PDB entry 7USC | electron microscopy, 3.00 A resolution | chains A and E of the 5 polymer chains in the assembly

[Chain A]
Name: Cytoplasmic FMR1-interacting protein 1
From: Homo sapiens
Reference sequence: Q7L576 (CYFP1_HUMAN); residue numbers follow UniProt; this construct covers 1-1253
Sequence (1253 residues; row label = number of the first residue in the row):
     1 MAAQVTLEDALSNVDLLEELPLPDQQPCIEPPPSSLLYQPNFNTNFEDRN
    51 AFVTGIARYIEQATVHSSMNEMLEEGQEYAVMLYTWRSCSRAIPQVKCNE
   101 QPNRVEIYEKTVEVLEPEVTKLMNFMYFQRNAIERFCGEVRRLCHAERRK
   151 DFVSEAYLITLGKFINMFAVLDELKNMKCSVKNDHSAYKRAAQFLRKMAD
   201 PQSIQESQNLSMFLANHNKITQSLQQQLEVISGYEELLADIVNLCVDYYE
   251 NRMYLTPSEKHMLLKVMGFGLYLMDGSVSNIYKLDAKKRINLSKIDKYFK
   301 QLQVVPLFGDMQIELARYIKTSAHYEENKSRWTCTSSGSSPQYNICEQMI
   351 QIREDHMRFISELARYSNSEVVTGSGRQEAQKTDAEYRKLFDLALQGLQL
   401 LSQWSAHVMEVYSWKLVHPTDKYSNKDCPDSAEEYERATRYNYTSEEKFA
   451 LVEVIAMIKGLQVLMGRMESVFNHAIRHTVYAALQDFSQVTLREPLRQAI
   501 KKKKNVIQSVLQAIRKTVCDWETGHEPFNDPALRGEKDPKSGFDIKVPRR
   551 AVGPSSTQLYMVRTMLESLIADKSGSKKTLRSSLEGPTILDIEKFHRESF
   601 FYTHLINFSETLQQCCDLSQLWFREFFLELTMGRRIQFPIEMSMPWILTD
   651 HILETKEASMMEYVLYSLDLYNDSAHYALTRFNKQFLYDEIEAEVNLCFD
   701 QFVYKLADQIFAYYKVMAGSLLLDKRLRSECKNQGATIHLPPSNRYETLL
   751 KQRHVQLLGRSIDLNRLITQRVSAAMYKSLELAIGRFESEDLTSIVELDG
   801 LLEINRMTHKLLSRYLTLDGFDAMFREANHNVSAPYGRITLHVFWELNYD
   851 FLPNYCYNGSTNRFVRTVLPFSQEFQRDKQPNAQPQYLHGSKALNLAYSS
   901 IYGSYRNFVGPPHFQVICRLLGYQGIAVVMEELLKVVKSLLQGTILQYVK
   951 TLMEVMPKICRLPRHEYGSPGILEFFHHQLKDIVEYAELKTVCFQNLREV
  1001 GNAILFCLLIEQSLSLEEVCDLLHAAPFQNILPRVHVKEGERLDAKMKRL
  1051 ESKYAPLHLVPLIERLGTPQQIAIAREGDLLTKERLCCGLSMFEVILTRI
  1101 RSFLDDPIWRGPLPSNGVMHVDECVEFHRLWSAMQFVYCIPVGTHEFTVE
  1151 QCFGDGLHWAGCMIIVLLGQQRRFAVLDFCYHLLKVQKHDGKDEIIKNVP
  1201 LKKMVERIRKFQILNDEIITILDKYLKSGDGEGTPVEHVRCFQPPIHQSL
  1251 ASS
Not modelled in the structure: 1-4, 27-56, 338-340, 368-379, 540-541, 575-577, 1228-1238, 1249-1253
Swiss-Prot annotation at these positions:
  - modified residue: S583 (Phosphoserine), T1234 (Phosphothreonine)
  - natural variant: G820 (G820D; G820S)
  - mutagenesis: C179 (C179R: Reduced interaction with RAC1), R190 (R190D: Reduced interaction with RAC1), E434 (E434K: Reduced interaction with RAC1; when associated with A-626), F626 (F626A: Reduced interaction with RAC1; when associated with K-434), M632 (M632D: Reduced interaction with RAC1), L697 (L697D: Constitutive induction of the formation of actin filaments; when associated with D-704), Y704 (Y704D: Constitutive induction of the formation of actin filaments; when associated with D-697), L841 (L841A: Constitutive induction of the formation of actin filaments; when associated with 844-A-A-845), F844 to W845 (Constitutive induction of the formation of actin filaments; when associated with A-841)
What the authors report for this chain:
  - disease-associated variants - Y108H: increased signaling
  - mutagenesis - Y108A: decreased signaling
  - disease-associated variants - R87C: increased binding to GST-Rac1

[Chain E]
Name: Abl interactor 2
From: Homo sapiens
Reference sequence: E9PEZ7 (E9PEZ7_HUMAN); numbering as in UniProt (aligned over 1-158)
Sequence (158 residues; numbered 1 to 158; the number before each row is that of its first residue):
     1 MAELQMLLEEEIPGGRRALFDSYTNLERVADYCENNYIQSADKQRALEET
    51 KAYTTQSLASVAYLINTLANNVLQMLDIQASQLRRMESSINHISQTVDIH
   101 KEKVARREIGILTTNKNTSRTHKIIAPANLERPVRYIRKPIDYTILDDIG
   151 HGVKVSTQ
Not modelled in the structure: 1-2, 156-158

[Interface between chain A and chain E]
Residue-residue contacts (49; chain A residue first):
  T6(A) - T55(E)
  L7(A) - T55(E)
  A10(A) - L58(E)  hydrophobic
  N13(A) - A59(E)  hydrogen bond (side chain-backbone)
  N13(A) - A62(E)
  N13(A) - Y63(E)
  V14(A) - L58(E)  hydrophobic
  L16(A) - N66(E)
  L17(A) - A62(E)
  L17(A) - I65(E)  hydrophobic
  L17(A) - N66(E)
  L20(A) - N66(E)
  L20(A) - A69(E)  hydrophobic
  L20(A) - L73(E)  hydrophobic
  Y923(A) - E102(E)
  Y923(A) - R106(E)
  Y923(A) - I109(E)  hydrophobic
  Q924(A) - A105(E)
  Q924(A) - E108(E)
  A927(A) - I109(E)  hydrophobic
  M930(A) - L112(E)  hydrophobic
  E931(A) - L112(E)
  Q1070(A) - H92(E)
  Q1071(A) - H92(E)
  I1074(A) - Q95(E)
  I1074(A) - I99(E)  hydrophobic
  E1077(A) - I99(E)
  L1081(A) - I99(E)  hydrophobic
  L1081(A) - E102(E)
  L1081(A) - R106(E)  hydrogen bond (backbone-side chain)
  E1084(A) - R106(E)  hydrogen bond (backbone-side chain)
  R1085(A) - R106(E)
  C1087(A) - K116(E)  hydrogen bond (backbone-side chain)
  G1089(A) - N115(E)
  G1089(A) - K116(E)
  L1090(A) - T114(E)
  L1090(A) - N115(E)
  L1090(A) - K116(E)
  S1091(A) - L112(E)
  S1091(A) - T113(E)
  S1091(A) - T114(E)  hydrogen bond (backbone-backbone)
  M1092(A) - I109(E)  hydrophobic
  M1092(A) - L112(E)
  M1092(A) - T113(E)
  V1095(A) - L112(E)
  V1095(A) - T113(E)
  V1095(A) - T114(E)
  I1096(A) - L112(E)  hydrophobic
  R1099(A) - L112(E)
Other interface residues (no listed pair), chain A (36 interface residues in all): V5, P21, Y836, I926, L934, L1014, L1086, E1094
Other interface residues (no listed pair), chain E (28 interface residues in all): Q56, N70, T96, K103, V104, I111

[In short]
The interface between chain A and chain E involves 36 residues on one side and 28 on the other; the contacts
include 5 hydrogen bonds. Among the polar pairs are N13(A)-A59(E), L1081(A)-R106(E) and E1084(A)-R106(E). The
paper reports that Y108H of chain A increases signaling; Y108A of chain A reduces signaling.
Here chain A is Cytoplasmic FMR1-interacting protein 1 and chain E is Abl interactor 2, both from Homo
sapiens. Entry 7USC (Cryo-EM structure of WAVE Regulatory Complex) was determined by electron microscopy.
